PDB entry 7O17 | electron microscopy, 4.50 A resolution (low resolution: residue-level contacts below are approximate; hydrogen-bond / salt-bridge calls are withheld) | chains B and E of the 5 polymer chains in the assembly

== Chain B ==
Protein: Probable ABC transporter ATP-binding protein NosF
Organism: Pseudomonas stutzeri
Reference sequence: P19844 (NOSF_PSEST); residue numbers follow UniProt; this construct covers 1-308
Amino-acid sequence (308 residues; each row starts with the number of its first residue):
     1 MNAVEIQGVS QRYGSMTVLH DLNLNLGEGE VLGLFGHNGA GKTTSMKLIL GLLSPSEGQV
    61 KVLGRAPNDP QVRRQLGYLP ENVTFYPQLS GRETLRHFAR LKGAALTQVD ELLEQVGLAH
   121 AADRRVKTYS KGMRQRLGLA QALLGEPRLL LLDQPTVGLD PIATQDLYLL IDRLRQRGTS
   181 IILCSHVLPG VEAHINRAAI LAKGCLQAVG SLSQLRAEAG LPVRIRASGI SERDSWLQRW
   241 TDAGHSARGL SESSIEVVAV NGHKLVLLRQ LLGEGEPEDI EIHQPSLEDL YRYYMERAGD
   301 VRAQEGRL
Disordered / not traced: 1, 300-308
Construct notes: engineered mutation Gln154 (Glu in P19844)
Metal / ion sites: Mg2+: Thr43, Glu81 (together with ATP)
Residues lining bound ligands:
  - ATP (adenosine-5'-triphosphate), molecule 1: Tyr13, Val18, His37, Asn38, Gly39, Ala40, Gly41, Lys42, Thr43, Thr44, Glu81, Gln154, His186
  - ATP, molecule 2: Arg124, Thr128, Tyr129, Ser130, Lys131, Gly132, Met133, Gly158

== Chain E ==
Protein: Probable ABC transporter permease protein NosY
Organism: Pseudomonas stutzeri ATCC 14405
Reference sequence: P19845 (NOSY_PSEST); residues 1-276 here = UniProt positions 1-276
Amino-acid sequence (276 residues; numbered 1 to 276; the number before each row is that of its first residue):
     1 MNQVWNIARK ELSDGLRNRW LLAISLLFAV LAVGIAWLGA AASGQLGFTS IPATIASLAS
    61 LATFLMPLIA LLLAYDAIVG EDEGGTLMLL LTYPLGRGQI LLGKFVGHGL ILALAVLIGF
   121 GCAALAIALL VEGVELGMLF WAFGRFMISS TLLGWVFLAF AYVLSGKVNE KSSAAGLALG
   181 VWFLFVLVFD LVLLALLVLS EGKFNPELLP WLLLLNPTDI YRLINLSGFE GSGSAMGVLS
   241 LGADLPVPAA VLWLCLLAWI GVSLLLAYAI FRRRLT
Disordered / not traced: 1, 231-244, 275-276

== Chain B / chain E interface ==
Residue-residue contacts (33; chain B residue first):
  Leu50(B) - Thr92(E)
  Leu52(B) - Met88(E)
  Pro70(B) - Pro94(E)
  Arg73(B) - Leu91(E)
  Arg73(B) - Thr92(E)
  Arg73(B) - Tyr93(E)
  Arg73(B) - Pro94(E)
  Arg73(B) - Leu95(E)
  Arg74(B) - Pro94(E)
  Leu76(B) - Thr92(E)
  Tyr78(B) - Leu89(E)
  Tyr78(B) - Thr92(E)
  Pro80(B) - Leu89(E)
  Thr84(B) - Gly84(E)
  Thr84(B) - Thr86(E)
  Tyr86(B) - Lys10(E)
  Tyr86(B) - Glu81(E)
  Tyr86(B) - Thr86(E)
  Tyr86(B) - Leu90(E)
  Gln88(B) - Arg17(E)
  Leu89(B) - Arg17(E)
  His97(B) - Ile7(E)
  His97(B) - Lys10(E)
  Phe98(B) - Tyr93(E)
  Arg100(B) - Gln3(E)
  Arg100(B) - Asn6(E)
  Arg100(B) - Arg9(E)
  Leu101(B) - Gln3(E)
  Leu101(B) - Ile7(E)
  Leu101(B) - Tyr93(E)
  Leu101(B) - Pro94(E)
  Lys102(B) - Tyr93(E)
  Gln141(B) - Tyr93(E)
Other interface residues (no listed pair), chain B (22 interface residues in all): Gly51, Phe85, Gly103, Leu144
Other interface residues (no listed pair), chain E (20 interface residues in all): Asp14, Gly96, Arg97

== In short ==
Chain B and chain E form an interface of 22 and 20 residues respectively. Chain B binds ATP. Thr43(B) and
Glu81(B) coordinate Mg2+.
Here chain B is Probable ABC transporter ATP-binding protein NosF (Pseudomonas stutzeri) and chain E is
Probable ABC transporter permease protein NosY (Pseudomonas stutzeri ATCC 14405). Entry 7O17 (ABC transporter
NosDFY E154Q, ATP-bound in lipid nanodisc) was determined by electron microscopy (same publication as 7O0Y,
7O0Z, 7O10, 7O11, 7O12, 7O13 and 10 further entries).
